PDB entry 8HIX | electron microscopy, 3.12 A resolution | chains A and N of the 5 polymer chains in the assembly

Chain A:
Name: Guanine nucleotide-binding protein G(s) subunit alpha isoforms short
Organism: Homo sapiens
Reference sequence: P63092 (GNAS2_HUMAN); numbering as in UniProt; present here: 5-63, 204-254, 265-394
Amino-acid sequence (249 residues; each row starts with the number of its first residue; note: 141 numbers in that range are skipped by the numbering (no residue carries them; nothing is unmodelled there)):
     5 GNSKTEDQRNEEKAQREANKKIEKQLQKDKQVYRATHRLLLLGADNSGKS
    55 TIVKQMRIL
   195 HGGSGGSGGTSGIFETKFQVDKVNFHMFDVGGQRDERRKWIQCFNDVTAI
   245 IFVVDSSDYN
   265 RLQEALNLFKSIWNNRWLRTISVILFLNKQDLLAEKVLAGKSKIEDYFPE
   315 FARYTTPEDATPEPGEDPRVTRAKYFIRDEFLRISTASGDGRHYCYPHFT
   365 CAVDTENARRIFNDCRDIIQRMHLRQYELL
Disordered / not traced: 5-8, 195-200
Construct notes: engineered mutation Asp49 (Gly in P63092), Asn50 (Glu in P63092), Asp249 (Ala in P63092), Asp252 (Ser in P63092), Ala372 (Ile in P63092), Ile375 (Val in P63092); linker (196-203)

Chain N:
Name: Nb35
Organism: Homo sapiens
Amino-acid sequence (149 residues; row label = number of the first residue in the row; numbers below 1 keep their minus sign (Met-22 is residue -22)):
   -22 MKYLLPTAAAGLLLLAAQPAMAMQVQLQESGGGLVQPGGSLRLSCAASGF
    28 TFSNYKMNWVRQAPGKGLEWVSDISQSGASISYTGSVKGRFTISRDNAKN
    78 TLYLQMNSLKPEDTAVYYCARCPAPFTRDCFDVTSTTYAYRGQGTQVTV
Disordered / not traced: -22 to 0
Cystine bridges: Cys22-Cys96, Cys99-Cys107

Chain A / chain N interface:
Contacting residue pairs - 32 pairs, chain A then chain N:
  Arg228(A) - Thr113(N)
  Asp229(A) - Thr111(N)
  Asp229(A) - Ser112(N)  hydrogen bond
  Asp229(A) - Thr113(N)  hydrogen bond (side chain-backbone)
  Glu230(A) - Thr111(N)
  Glu230(A) - Thr113(N)
  Glu230(A) - Thr114(N)
  Glu230(A) - Tyr115(N)
  Arg231(A) - Phe108(N)
  Arg232(A) - Pro100(N)
  Arg232(A) - Phe108(N)
  Arg232(A) - Tyr115(N)
  Arg232(A) - Tyr117(N)
  Asn254(A) - Glu46(N)
  Gln267(A) - Glu46(N)
  Gln267(A) - Trp47(N)
  Gln267(A) - Thr61(N)
  Glu268(A) - Glu46(N)
  Glu268(A) - Val110(N)
  Asn271(A) - Trp47(N)
  Lys274(A) - Arg105(N)
  Ser275(A) - Asp106(N)
  Ser275(A) - Cys107(N)  hydrogen bond (side chain-backbone)
  Ser275(A) - Phe108(N)
  Asn278(A) - Arg105(N)  hydrogen bond
  Asn278(A) - Asp106(N)
  Asn279(A) - Asp106(N)
  Asp310(A) - Gly62(N)
  Tyr311(A) - Gly62(N)
  Phe312(A) - Gly62(N)
  Pro313(A) - Gly62(N)
  Ser352(A) - Arg105(N)
Also at the interface, not in a pair above, chain A (22 interface residues in all): Arg265, Leu272, Arg280, Glu314
Also at the interface, not in a pair above, chain N (19 interface residues in all): Ser63, Lys65, Thr104

In short:
22 residues of chain A face 19 of chain N across their interface, with 4 hydrogen bonds. Polar pairs include
Asp229(A)-Ser112(N), Asp229(A)-Thr113(N) and Ser275(A)-Cys107(N).
Here chain A is Guanine nucleotide-binding protein G(s) subunit alpha isoforms short and chain N is Nb35, both
from Homo sapiens. Entry 8HIX (Cryo-EM structure of GPR21_m5_Gs) was determined by electron microscopy (same
publication as 8HJ1, 8HJ0 and 8HJ2).
